PDB entry 5FQ8 | X-ray diffraction, 2.75 A resolution | chains A and P of the 9 polymer chains in the assembly

== Chain A ==
Name: Putative lipoprotein
Organism: Bacteroides thetaiotaomicron
UniProt: Q8A5H6 (Q8A5H6_BACTN); residues 1-480 here correspond to UniProt positions 19-498 (UniProt number = residue number + 18)
Sequence (480 residues; each row starts with the number of its first residue):
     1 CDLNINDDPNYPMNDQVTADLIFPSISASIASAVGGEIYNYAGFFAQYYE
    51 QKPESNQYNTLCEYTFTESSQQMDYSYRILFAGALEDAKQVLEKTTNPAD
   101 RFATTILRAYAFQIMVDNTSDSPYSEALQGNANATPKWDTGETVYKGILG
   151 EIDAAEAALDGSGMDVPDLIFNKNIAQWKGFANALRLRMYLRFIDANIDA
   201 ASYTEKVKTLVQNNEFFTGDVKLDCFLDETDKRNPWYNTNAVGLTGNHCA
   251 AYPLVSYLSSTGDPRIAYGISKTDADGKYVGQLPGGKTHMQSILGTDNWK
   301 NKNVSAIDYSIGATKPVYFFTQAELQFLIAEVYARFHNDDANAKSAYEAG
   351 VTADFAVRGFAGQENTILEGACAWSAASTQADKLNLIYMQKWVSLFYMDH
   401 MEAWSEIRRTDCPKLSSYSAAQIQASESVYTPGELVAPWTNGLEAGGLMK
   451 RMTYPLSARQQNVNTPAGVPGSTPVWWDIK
Covalent attachments: 3-decanoyloxypropyl decanoate (KR0) linked to C1
Ion coordination: Mg2+ site 1: A82 (shared with 2 residues of chain B); Mg2+ site 2: R408, D411, D478, K480
From the paper describing this entry:
  - conformationally variable residues (domain motion): T296 (from molecular simulation)

== Chain P ==
Name: Uncharacterised protein, bound peptide
Organism: Bacteroides thetaiotaomicron
Sequence (10 residues; each row starts with the number of its first residue):
     1 GGGGGGGGGG

== How chain A and chain P interact ==
Residue-residue contacts - 9 pairs, chain A then chain P:
  E54(A) - G9(P)
  E54(A) - G10(P)  hydrogen bond (backbone-backbone)
  S55(A) - G8(P)
  N56(A) - G8(P)  hydrogen bond (side chain-backbone)
  Q57(A) - G5(P)  hydrogen bond (side chain-backbone)
  Q57(A) - G6(P)
  Q57(A) - G7(P)  hydrogen bond (side chain-backbone)
  Q71(A) - G1(P)
  Y75(A) - G2(P)
Interface residues without a listed pair, chain A (7 interface residues in all): P53
Interface residues without a listed pair, chain P (9 interface residues in all): G3

== Overview ==
7 residues of chain A face 9 of chain P across their interface; the contacts include 4 hydrogen bonds. Polar
contacts include N56(A)-G8(P), Q57(A)-G5(P) and Q57(A)-G7(P). 3-decanoyloxypropyl decanoate is covalently
linked to C1(A). R408(A), D411(A), D478(A) and K480(A) coordinate Mg2+ site 2. From the paper: conformational
variability at T296(A).
Here chain A is Putative lipoprotein and chain P is Uncharacterised protein, bound peptide, both from
Bacteroides thetaiotaomicron. Entry 5FQ8 (Crystal structure of the SusCD complex BT2261-2264 from Bacteroides
thetaiotaomicron) was determined by X-ray diffraction together with 5FQ6, 5FQ7 and 5T4Y from the same study.
